Entry 5OJ2 (X-ray diffraction, 3.20 A resolution); this record covers chain A.

[Chain A]
Name: MAM domain-containing glycosylphosphatidylinositol anchor protein 1
Organism: Gallus gallus
Reference sequence: Q0WYX8 (MDGA1_CHICK); numbering as in UniProt (aligned over 19-919)
Amino-acid sequence (910 residues; each row starts with the number of its first residue):
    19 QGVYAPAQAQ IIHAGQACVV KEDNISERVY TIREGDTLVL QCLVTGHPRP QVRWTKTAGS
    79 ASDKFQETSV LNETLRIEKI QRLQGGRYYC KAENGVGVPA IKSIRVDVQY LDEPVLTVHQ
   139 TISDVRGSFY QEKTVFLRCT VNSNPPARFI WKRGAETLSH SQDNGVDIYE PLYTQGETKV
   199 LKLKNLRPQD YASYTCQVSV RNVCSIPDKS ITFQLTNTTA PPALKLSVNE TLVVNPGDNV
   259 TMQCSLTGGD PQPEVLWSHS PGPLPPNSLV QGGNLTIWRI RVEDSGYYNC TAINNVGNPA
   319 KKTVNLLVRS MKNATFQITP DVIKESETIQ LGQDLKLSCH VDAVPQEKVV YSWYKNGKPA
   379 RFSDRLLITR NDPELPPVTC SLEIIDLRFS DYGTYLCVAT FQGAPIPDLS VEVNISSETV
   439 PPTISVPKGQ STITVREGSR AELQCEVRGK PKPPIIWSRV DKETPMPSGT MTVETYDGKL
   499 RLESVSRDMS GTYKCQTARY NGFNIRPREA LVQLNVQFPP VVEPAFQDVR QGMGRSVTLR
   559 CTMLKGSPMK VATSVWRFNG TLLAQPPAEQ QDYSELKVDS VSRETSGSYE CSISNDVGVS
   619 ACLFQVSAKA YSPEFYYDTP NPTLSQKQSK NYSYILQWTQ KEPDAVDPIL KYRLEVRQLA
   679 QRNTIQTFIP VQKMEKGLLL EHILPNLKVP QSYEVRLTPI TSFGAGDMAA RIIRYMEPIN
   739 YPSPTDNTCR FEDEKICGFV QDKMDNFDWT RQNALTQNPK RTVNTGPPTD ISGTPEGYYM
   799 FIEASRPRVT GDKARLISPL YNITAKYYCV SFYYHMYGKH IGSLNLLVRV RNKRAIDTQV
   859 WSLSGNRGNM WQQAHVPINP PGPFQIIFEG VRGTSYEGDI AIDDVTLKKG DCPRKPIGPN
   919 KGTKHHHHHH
Unresolved in the structure: 38-44, 77-85, 177-181, 584-588, 736-928
Differences from the reference sequence: conflict K120 (Arg in Q0WYX8); expression tag (920-928)
Modified positions: Mse260, Mse329, Mse484, Mse489, Mse507, Mse551, Mse561, Mse567, Mse692, Mse726, Mse734 (selenomethionine; parent Met); Mse762, Mse798, Mse834, Mse868 (selenomethionine)
Curated features (UniProtKB/Swiss-Prot):
  - glycosylation (N-linked (GlcNAc...) asparagine): N42, N90, N235, N247, N257, N292, N307, N331, N432, N577, N649, N820
Disulfides: C36-C222, C60-C108, C157-C214, C262-C308, C357-C415, C463-C513, C559-C620
Covalently attached groups: N-acetylglucosamine (NAG) linked to N90, N235, N257, N292, N307, N331, N432, N577, N649

[In short]
N-acetylglucosamine is covalently linked to N90, N235, N257, N292, N307 and N331 and 3 more.
Chain A is MAM domain-containing glycosylphosphatidylinositol anchor protein 1 (Gallus gallus); the structure,
Crystal structure of the chicken MDGA1 ectodomain, was determined by X-ray diffraction (same publication as
5OJ6 and 5OJK).
